Entry 6V7I (X-ray diffraction, 1.25 A resolution); this record covers chain A.

# Chain A
Protein: Carbapenem-hydrolyzing beta-lactamase KPC
Source organism: Klebsiella pneumoniae
Notes: EC 3.5.2.6
UniProtKB: Q9F663 (BLKPC_KLEPN); the author numbering skips numbers that UniProt does not, so the offset changes along the chain: 25-57 = UniProt 25-57; 59-252 = UniProt 58-251; 254-295 = UniProt 252-293
Amino-acid sequence (290 residues; row label = number of the first residue in the row; note: 2 numbers in that range are skipped by the numbering (no residue carries them; nothing is unmodelled there)):
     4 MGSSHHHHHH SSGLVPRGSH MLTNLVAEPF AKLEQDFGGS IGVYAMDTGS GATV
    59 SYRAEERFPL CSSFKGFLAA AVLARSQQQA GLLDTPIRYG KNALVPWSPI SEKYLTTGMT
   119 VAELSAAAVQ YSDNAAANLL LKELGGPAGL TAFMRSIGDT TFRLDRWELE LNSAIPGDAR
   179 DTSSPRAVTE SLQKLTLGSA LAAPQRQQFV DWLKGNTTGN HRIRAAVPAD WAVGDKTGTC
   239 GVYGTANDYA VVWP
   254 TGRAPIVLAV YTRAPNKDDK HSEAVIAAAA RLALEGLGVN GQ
Unresolved in the structure: 4-23
Differences from the reference sequence: expression tag (4-24)
Disulfides: Cys69-Cys238
Covalent attachments: Vaborbactam (4D6) linked to Ser70
Ligand contacts: Vaborbactam (4D6): Cys69, Lys73, Trp105, Ser130, Asn132, Glu166, Leu167, Asn170, Thr216, Arg220, Lys234, Thr235, Gly236, Thr237, Cys238, Gly239
What the authors report for this chain:
  - binding site for Vaborbactam: Ser70, Trp105, Ser130, Asn132, Thr235, Thr237, Cys238
  - conformationally variable residues (side-chain flip): Trp105, Ser130
  - contacts within the chain: Ser130-Lys234
  - mutagenesis - W105F, W105Y: unchanged binding to Vaborbactam
  - mutagenesis - W105A, W105D (20-fold), W105L, W105N (2-fold), W105S, W105V: decreased binding to Vaborbactam
  - mutagenesis - W105D (14-fold): decreased catalytic activity on nitrocefin
  - mutagenesis - W105S (7-fold): decreased catalytic activity on meropenem
  - mutagenesis - W105D: decreased growth in response to beta-lactams
  - mutagenesis - S130G (1,000-fold): decreased binding to avibactam
  - mutagenesis - S130G (10-fold): increased binding to Vaborbactam
  - mutagenesis - S130G: decreased catalytic activity on beta-lactam antibiotics
  - catalytic residues: Ser70, Lys73, Ser130 (citing earlier work)

# In short
Vaborbactam is covalently linked to Ser70. From the paper: catalytic residues Ser70, Lys73 and Ser130; W105A,
W105D and W105L, among others, reduce binding to Vaborbactam; 9 substitutions were tested in all.
Chain A is Carbapenem-hydrolyzing beta-lactamase KPC (Klebsiella pneumoniae); the structure, Structure of
KPC-2 bound to Vaborbactam at 1.25 A, was determined by X-ray diffraction together with 6V7H from the same
study.
